7Q5S - chains F and J of the 12 polymer chains in the assembly; structure by electron microscopy, 4.47 A resolution (low resolution: residue-level contacts below are approximate; hydrogen-bond / salt-bridge calls are withheld).

# Chain F (and J)
Protein: 3-oxoacyl-[acyl-carrier-protein] reductase
Organism: Chaetomium thermophilum var. thermophilum DSM 1495
Notes: chain J of this document is another copy of the same molecule, construct and numbering; everything in this record applies to it too
Reference sequence: G0S866 (G0S866_CHATD); the author numbering skips numbers that UniProt does not, so the offset changes along the chain: 1-1711 = UniProt 1-1711; 1713-1866 = UniProt 1712-1865
Chain sequence (1865 residues; numbered 1 to 1866; 1 number in that range is skipped by the numbering (no residue carries it; nothing is unmodelled there); the number before each row is that of its first residue):
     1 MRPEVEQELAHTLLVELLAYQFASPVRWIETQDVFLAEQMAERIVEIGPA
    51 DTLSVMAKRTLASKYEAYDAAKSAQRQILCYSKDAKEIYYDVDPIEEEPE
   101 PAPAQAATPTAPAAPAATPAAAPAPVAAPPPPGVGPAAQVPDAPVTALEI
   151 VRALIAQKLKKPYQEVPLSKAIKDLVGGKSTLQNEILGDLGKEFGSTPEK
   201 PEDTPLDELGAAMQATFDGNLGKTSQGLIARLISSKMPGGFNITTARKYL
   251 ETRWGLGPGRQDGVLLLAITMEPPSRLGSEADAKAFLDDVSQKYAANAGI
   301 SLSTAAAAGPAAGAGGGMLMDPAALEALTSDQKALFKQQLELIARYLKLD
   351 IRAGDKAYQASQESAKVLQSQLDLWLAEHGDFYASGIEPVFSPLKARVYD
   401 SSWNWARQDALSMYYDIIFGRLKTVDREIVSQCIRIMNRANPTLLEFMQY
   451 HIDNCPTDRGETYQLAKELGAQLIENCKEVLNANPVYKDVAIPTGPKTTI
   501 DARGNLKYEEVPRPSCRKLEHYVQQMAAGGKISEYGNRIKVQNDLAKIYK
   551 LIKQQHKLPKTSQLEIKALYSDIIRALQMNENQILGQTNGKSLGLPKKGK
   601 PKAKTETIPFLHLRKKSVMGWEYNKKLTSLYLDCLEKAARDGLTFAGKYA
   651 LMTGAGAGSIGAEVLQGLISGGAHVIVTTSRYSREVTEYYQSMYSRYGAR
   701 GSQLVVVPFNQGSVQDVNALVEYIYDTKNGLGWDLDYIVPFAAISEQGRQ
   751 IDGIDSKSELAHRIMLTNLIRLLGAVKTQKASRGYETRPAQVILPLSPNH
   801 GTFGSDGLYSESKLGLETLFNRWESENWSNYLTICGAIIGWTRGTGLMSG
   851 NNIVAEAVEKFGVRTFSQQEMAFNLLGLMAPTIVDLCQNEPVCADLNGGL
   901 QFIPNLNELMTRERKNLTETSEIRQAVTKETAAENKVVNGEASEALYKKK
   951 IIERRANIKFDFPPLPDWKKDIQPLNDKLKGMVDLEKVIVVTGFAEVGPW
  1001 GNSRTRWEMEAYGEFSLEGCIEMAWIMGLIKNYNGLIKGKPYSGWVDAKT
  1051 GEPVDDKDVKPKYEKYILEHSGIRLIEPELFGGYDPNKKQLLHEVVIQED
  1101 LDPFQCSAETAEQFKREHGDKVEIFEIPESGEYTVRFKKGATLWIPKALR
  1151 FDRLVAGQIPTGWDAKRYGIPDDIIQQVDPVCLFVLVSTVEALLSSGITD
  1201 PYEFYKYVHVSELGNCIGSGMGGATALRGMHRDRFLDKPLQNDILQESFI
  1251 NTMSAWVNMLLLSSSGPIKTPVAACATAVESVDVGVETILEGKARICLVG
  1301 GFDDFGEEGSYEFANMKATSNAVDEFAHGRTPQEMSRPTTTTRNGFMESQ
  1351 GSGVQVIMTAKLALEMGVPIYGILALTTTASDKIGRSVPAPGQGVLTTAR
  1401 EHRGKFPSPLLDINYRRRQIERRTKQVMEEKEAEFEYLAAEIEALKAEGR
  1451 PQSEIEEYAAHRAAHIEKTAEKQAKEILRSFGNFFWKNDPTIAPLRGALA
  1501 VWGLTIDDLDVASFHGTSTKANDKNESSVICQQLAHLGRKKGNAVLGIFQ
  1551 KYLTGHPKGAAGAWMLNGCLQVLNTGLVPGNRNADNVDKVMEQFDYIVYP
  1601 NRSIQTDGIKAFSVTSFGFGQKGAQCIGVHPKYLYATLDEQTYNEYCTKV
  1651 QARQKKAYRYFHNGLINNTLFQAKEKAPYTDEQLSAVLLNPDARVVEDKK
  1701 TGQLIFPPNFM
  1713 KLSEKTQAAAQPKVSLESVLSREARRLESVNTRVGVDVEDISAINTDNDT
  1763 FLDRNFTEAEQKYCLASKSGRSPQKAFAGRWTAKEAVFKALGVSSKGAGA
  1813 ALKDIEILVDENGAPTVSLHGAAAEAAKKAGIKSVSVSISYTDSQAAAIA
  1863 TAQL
Unresolved in the structure: 91-321, 536-606, 1713-1725

# Interface between chain F and chain J
Contacting residue pairs (232; chain F residue first):
  Gln-1090(F) / Glu-1117(J)
  Gln-1090(F) / Phe-1235(J)
  Leu-1091(F) / Arg-1234(J)
  Leu-1091(F) / Phe-1235(J)
  Leu-1092(F) / Phe-1235(J)
  Leu-1092(F) / Leu-1236(J)
  Leu-1092(F) / Asp-1237(J)
  His-1093(F) / Phe-1114(J)
  Val-1095(F) / Phe-1104(J)
  Phe-1104(F) / Val-1095(J)
  Gln-1113(F) / Lys-1147(J)
  Gln-1113(F) / Ala-1148(J)
  Gln-1113(F) / Leu-1149(J)
  Phe-1114(F) / His-1093(J)
  Arg-1116(F) / Ala-1148(J)
  Arg-1116(F) / Arg-1150(J)
  Glu-1117(F) / Gln-1090(J)
  Glu-1117(F) / Pro-1146(J)
  Glu-1117(F) / Lys-1147(J)
  Glu-1117(F) / Ala-1148(J)
  His-1118(F) / Ile-1145(J)
  His-1118(F) / Pro-1146(J)
  Phe-1137(F) / Ile-1145(J)
  Leu-1143(F) / Trp-1144(J)
  Trp-1144(F) / Leu-1143(J)
  Trp-1144(F) / Trp-1144(J)
  Trp-1144(F) / Leu-1236(J)
  Ile-1145(F) / His-1118(J)
  Ile-1145(F) / Phe-1137(J)
  Pro-1146(F) / Glu-1117(J)
  Pro-1146(F) / His-1118(J)
  Lys-1147(F) / Gln-1113(J)
  Lys-1147(F) / Glu-1117(J)
  Lys-1147(F) / Asp-1237(J)
  Ala-1148(F) / Gln-1113(J)
  Ala-1148(F) / Arg-1116(J)
  Ala-1148(F) / Glu-1117(J)
  Leu-1149(F) / Gln-1113(J)
  Tyr-1202(F) / Ile-1384(J)
  Ser-1211(F) / Arg-1400(J)
  Leu-1227(F) / His-1231(J)
  Arg-1228(F) / His-1231(J)
  Met-1230(F) / Glu-1308(J)
  Met-1230(F) / Glu-1312(J)
  His-1231(F) / Leu-1227(J)
  His-1231(F) / Arg-1228(J)
  His-1231(F) / His-1231(J)
  Arg-1232(F) / Phe-1235(J)
  Arg-1234(F) / Leu-1091(J)
  Arg-1234(F) / Tyr-1311(J)
  Arg-1234(F) / Glu-1312(J)
  Arg-1234(F) / Asn-1315(J)
  Phe-1235(F) / Gln-1090(J)
  Phe-1235(F) / Leu-1091(J)
  Phe-1235(F) / Leu-1092(J)
  Phe-1235(F) / Arg-1232(J)
  Leu-1236(F) / Leu-1092(J)
  Leu-1236(F) / Trp-1144(J)
  Asp-1237(F) / Leu-1092(J)
  Asp-1237(F) / Lys-1147(J)
  Asn-1242(F) / Glu-1312(J)
  Asn-1242(F) / Asn-1315(J)
  Asp-1243(F) / Met-1316(J)
  Leu-1245(F) / Glu-1312(J)
  Leu-1245(F) / Phe-1313(J)
  Leu-1245(F) / Met-1316(J)
  Gln-1246(F) / Met-1316(J)
  Gln-1246(F) / Val-1388(J)
  Gln-1246(F) / Pro-1389(J)
  Asn-1251(F) / Phe-1619(J)
  Asn-1258(F) / Asp-1382(J)
  Asn-1258(F) / Gln-1621(J)
  Met-1259(F) / Ile-1384(J)
  Met-1259(F) / Gly-1385(J)
  Met-1259(F) / Gln-1621(J)
  Ser-1263(F) / Ile-1384(J)
  Ser-1264(F) / Ser-1381(J)
  Ser-1264(F) / Asp-1382(J)
  Ser-1265(F) / Ala-1380(J)
  Ser-1265(F) / Ser-1381(J)
  Gly-1266(F) / Ala-1380(J)
  Gly-1266(F) / Ser-1381(J)
  Pro-1267(F) / Thr-1379(J)
  Ile-1268(F) / Glu-1280(J)
  Ile-1268(F) / Thr-1379(J)
  Ile-1268(F) / Ser-1381(J)
  Ile-1268(F) / Lys-1622(J)
  Lys-1269(F) / Glu-1280(J)
  Lys-1269(F) / Glu-1287(J)
  Thr-1270(F) / Thr-1270(J)
  Thr-1270(F) / Pro-1271(J)
  Thr-1270(F) / Val-1272(J)
  Thr-1270(F) / Glu-1280(J)
  Thr-1270(F) / Lys-1622(J)
  Pro-1271(F) / Thr-1270(J)
  Val-1272(F) / Thr-1270(J)
  Val-1272(F) / Val-1272(J)
  Glu-1280(F) / Ile-1268(J)
  Glu-1280(F) / Lys-1269(J)
  Glu-1280(F) / Thr-1270(J)
  Asp-1283(F) / Lys-1293(J)
  Glu-1287(F) / Lys-1269(J)
  Glu-1287(F) / Glu-1291(J)
  Glu-1287(F) / Lys-1293(J)
  Glu-1291(F) / Glu-1287(J)
  Glu-1291(F) / Glu-1291(J)
  Lys-1293(F) / Asp-1283(J)
  Lys-1293(F) / Glu-1287(J)
  Lys-1293(F) / Thr-1377(J)
  Glu-1308(F) / Met-1230(J)
  Tyr-1311(F) / Arg-1234(J)
  Glu-1312(F) / Met-1230(J)
  Glu-1312(F) / Arg-1234(J)
  Glu-1312(F) / Asn-1242(J)
  Glu-1312(F) / Leu-1245(J)
  Phe-1313(F) / Leu-1245(J)
  Asn-1315(F) / Arg-1234(J)
  Asn-1315(F) / Asn-1242(J)
  Met-1316(F) / Asp-1243(J)
  Met-1316(F) / Leu-1245(J)
  Met-1316(F) / Gln-1246(J)
  Thr-1377(F) / Lys-1293(J)
  Thr-1379(F) / Pro-1267(J)
  Thr-1379(F) / Ile-1268(J)
  Ala-1380(F) / Ser-1265(J)
  Ala-1380(F) / Gly-1266(J)
  Ser-1381(F) / Ser-1264(J)
  Ser-1381(F) / Ser-1265(J)
  Ser-1381(F) / Gly-1266(J)
  Ser-1381(F) / Ile-1268(J)
  Asp-1382(F) / Asn-1258(J)
  Asp-1382(F) / Ser-1264(J)
  Lys-1383(F) / Tyr-1679(J)
  Lys-1383(F) / Leu-1684(J)
  Lys-1383(F) / Leu-1688(J)
  Ile-1384(F) / Tyr-1202(J)
  Ile-1384(F) / Met-1259(J)
  Ile-1384(F) / Ser-1263(J)
  Ile-1384(F) / Lys-1674(J)
  Ile-1384(F) / Glu-1675(J)
  Gly-1385(F) / Met-1259(J)
  Arg-1386(F) / Glu-1675(J)
  Val-1388(F) / Gln-1246(J)
  Pro-1389(F) / Gln-1246(J)
  Leu-1396(F) / Leu-1688(J)
  Thr-1397(F) / Leu-1688(J)
  Ala-1399(F) / Leu-1689(J)
  Arg-1400(F) / Ser-1211(J)
  Arg-1400(F) / Leu-1688(J)
  Arg-1400(F) / Leu-1689(J)
  Arg-1400(F) / Pro-1691(J)
  Glu-1401(F) / Leu-1689(J)
  Glu-1401(F) / Pro-1691(J)
  His-1402(F) / Asn-1690(J)
  His-1402(F) / Pro-1691(J)
  His-1402(F) / Asp-1692(J)
  Lys-1405(F) / Glu-1457(J)
  Phe-1406(F) / Glu-1454(J)
  Phe-1406(F) / Glu-1457(J)
  Phe-1406(F) / Tyr-1458(J)
  Phe-1406(F) / His-1461(J)
  Pro-1407(F) / His-1461(J)
  Ser-1408(F) / His-1465(J)
  Pro-1409(F) / Arg-1462(J)
  Pro-1409(F) / His-1465(J)
  Leu-1410(F) / His-1465(J)
  Tyr-1415(F) / Arg-1462(J)
  Tyr-1415(F) / His-1465(J)
  Gln-1419(F) / Glu-1434(J)
  Arg-1422(F) / Glu-1430(J)
  Arg-1422(F) / Glu-1434(J)
  Arg-1422(F) / Tyr-1437(J)
  Arg-1423(F) / Gln-1473(J)
  Arg-1423(F) / Glu-1476(J)
  Gln-1426(F) / Glu-1430(J)
  Glu-1430(F) / Arg-1422(J)
  Glu-1430(F) / Gln-1426(J)
  Glu-1434(F) / Gln-1419(J)
  Glu-1434(F) / Arg-1422(J)
  Tyr-1437(F) / Arg-1422(J)
  Glu-1454(F) / Phe-1406(J)
  Glu-1457(F) / Lys-1405(J)
  Glu-1457(F) / Phe-1406(J)
  Tyr-1458(F) / Phe-1406(J)
  His-1461(F) / Phe-1406(J)
  His-1461(F) / Pro-1407(J)
  Arg-1462(F) / Pro-1409(J)
  Arg-1462(F) / Tyr-1415(J)
  His-1465(F) / Ser-1408(J)
  His-1465(F) / Pro-1409(J)
  His-1465(F) / Leu-1410(J)
  His-1465(F) / Tyr-1415(J)
  Lys-1468(F) / Asp-1489(J)
  Lys-1472(F) / Ser-1480(J)
  Lys-1472(F) / Phe-1485(J)
  Gln-1473(F) / Arg-1423(J)
  Glu-1476(F) / Arg-1423(J)
  Glu-1476(F) / Ser-1480(J)
  Ser-1480(F) / Lys-1472(J)
  Ser-1480(F) / Glu-1476(J)
  Phe-1485(F) / Lys-1472(J)
  Asp-1489(F) / Lys-1468(J)
  Pro-1490(F) / Pro-1691(J)
  Pro-1490(F) / Asp-1692(J)
  Gln-1532(F) / Ser-1685(J)
  His-1536(F) / Leu-1689(J)
  Phe-1619(F) / Asn-1251(J)
  Gln-1621(F) / Asn-1258(J)
  Gln-1621(F) / Met-1259(J)
  Lys-1622(F) / Ile-1268(J)
  Lys-1622(F) / Thr-1270(J)
  Lys-1674(F) / Ile-1384(J)
  Glu-1675(F) / Ile-1384(J)
  Glu-1675(F) / Arg-1386(J)
  Tyr-1679(F) / Lys-1383(J)
  Leu-1684(F) / Lys-1383(J)
  Ser-1685(F) / Gln-1532(J)
  Leu-1688(F) / Lys-1383(J)
  Leu-1688(F) / Leu-1396(J)
  Leu-1688(F) / Thr-1397(J)
  Leu-1688(F) / Arg-1400(J)
  Leu-1689(F) / Ala-1399(J)
  Leu-1689(F) / Arg-1400(J)
  Leu-1689(F) / Glu-1401(J)
  Leu-1689(F) / His-1536(J)
  Asn-1690(F) / His-1402(J)
  Pro-1691(F) / Arg-1400(J)
  Pro-1691(F) / Glu-1401(J)
  Pro-1691(F) / His-1402(J)
  Pro-1691(F) / Pro-1490(J)
  Asp-1692(F) / His-1402(J)
  Asp-1692(F) / Pro-1490(J)
Other interface residues (no listed pair), chain F (138 interface residues in all): Asn-1087, Glu-1099, Asp-1102, Thr-1110, Arg-1150, His-1209, Met-1221, Ile-1244, Phe-1249, Ala-1255, Trp-1256, Thr-1288, Gly-1292, Ala-1433, Lys-1487, Asn-1488, Thr-1491, Gly-1620, Lys-1676, Val-1687
Other interface residues (no listed pair), chain J (138 interface residues in all): Asn-1087, Glu-1099, Asp-1102, Thr-1110, His-1209, Met-1221, Ile-1244, Phe-1249, Ala-1255, Trp-1256, Thr-1288, Gly-1292, Ala-1433, Lys-1487, Asn-1488, Thr-1491, Gly-1620, Lys-1676, Val-1687

# Overview
The chain F/chain J interface involves 138 residues from each chain.
Both chains are 3-oxoacyl-[acyl-carrier-protein] reductase (Chaetomium thermophilum var. thermophilum DSM
1495). Entry 7Q5S (Protein community member fatty acid synthase complex from C. thermophilum) was determined
by electron microscopy, deposited together with 7Q5Q and 7Q5R.
